PDB entry 7KAK | electron microscopy, 3.90 A resolution | chains D and E of the 6 polymer chains in the assembly

Chain D:
Protein: Protein transport protein Sec63
From: Thermomyces lanuginosus
Chain sequence (719 residues; numbered -14 to 704; the number before each row is that of its first residue; numbers below 1 keep their minus sign (Gly-14 is residue -14)):
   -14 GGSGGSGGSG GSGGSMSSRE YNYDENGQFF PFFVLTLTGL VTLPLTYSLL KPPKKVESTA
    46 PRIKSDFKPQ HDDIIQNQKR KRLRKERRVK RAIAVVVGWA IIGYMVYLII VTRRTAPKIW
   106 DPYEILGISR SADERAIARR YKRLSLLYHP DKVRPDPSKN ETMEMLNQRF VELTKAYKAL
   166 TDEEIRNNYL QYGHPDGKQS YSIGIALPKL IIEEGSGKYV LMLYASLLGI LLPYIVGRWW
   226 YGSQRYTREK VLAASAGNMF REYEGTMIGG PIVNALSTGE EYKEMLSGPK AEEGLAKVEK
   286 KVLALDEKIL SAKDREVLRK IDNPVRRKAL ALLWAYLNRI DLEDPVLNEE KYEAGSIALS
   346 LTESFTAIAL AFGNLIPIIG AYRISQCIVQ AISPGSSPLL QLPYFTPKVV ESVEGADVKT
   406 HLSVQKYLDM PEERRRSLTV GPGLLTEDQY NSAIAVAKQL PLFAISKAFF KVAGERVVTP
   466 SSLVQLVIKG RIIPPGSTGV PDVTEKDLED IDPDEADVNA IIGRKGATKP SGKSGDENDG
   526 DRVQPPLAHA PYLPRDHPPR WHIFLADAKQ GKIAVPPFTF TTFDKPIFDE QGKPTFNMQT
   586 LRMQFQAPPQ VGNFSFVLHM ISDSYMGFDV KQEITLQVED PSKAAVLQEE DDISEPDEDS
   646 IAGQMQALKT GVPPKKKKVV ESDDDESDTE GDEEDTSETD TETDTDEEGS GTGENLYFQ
Unresolved in the structure: -14 to 4, 36-44, 98-184, 481-526, 571-579, 626-704

Chain E:
Protein: Protein transport protein Sec66/Sec71
From: Thermomyces lanuginosus
Chain sequence (243 residues; each row starts with the number of its first residue):
     1 MDWLTLVVPF AYLGVLIGCL ATFSSLYRRR KAAKAASLEP WFPPHLQRDI YHSLLHLDQQ
    61 QQNEKKTRVP ETVLKAALLR RAAEDIKRVM AIREQKQALA LLLQRGSVGD ELWQRFLRAE
   121 KEMEDEVRDV VAEANSYAPN WGQVIFQSAR EMDANATYRA RMEEYQATVA EERAWWDKKR
   181 ASIQEGFMKE LDAEKERPAT AASTATNTTS TTSDDDAVLV EAEKEGTSSP APGKKKKKGK
   241 KGS
Unresolved in the structure: 1-2, 62-67, 181-243

Chain D / chain E interface:
Pairs across the interface (16):
  Thr232(D) with Gly106(E); Ser107(E)
  Arg233(D) with Arg105(E), hydrogen bond (side chain-backbone); Gly106(E)
  Glu234(D) with Ser107(E)
  Ala238(D) with Gly109(E)
  Ala241(D) with Ser107(E)
  Phe245(D) with Trp41(E), hydrophobic; Gln95(E); Leu112(E), hydrophobic
  Arg246(D) with Trp41(E), hydrogen bond (side chain-backbone); Arg115(E)
  Ala356(D) with Leu102(E), hydrophobic
  Phe357(D) with Ala98(E), hydrophobic
  Asp402(D) with Trp175(E)
  Lys404(D) with Trp175(E)
Also at the interface, not in a pair above, chain D (15 interface residues in all): Gln229, Gly242, Ile353, Leu355
Also at the interface, not in a pair above, chain E (16 interface residues in all): Glu94, Leu99, Leu101, Val108, Asp110

Summary:
15 residues of chain D and 16 residues of chain E are in contact; the contacts include 2 hydrogen bonds. Among
the polar pairs are Arg233(D)-Arg105(E) and Arg246(D)-Trp41(E).
Here chain D is Protein transport protein Sec63 and chain E is Protein transport protein Sec66/Sec71, both
from Thermomyces lanuginosus. Entry 7KAK (Cryo-EM structure of the Sec complex from T. lanuginosus, wild-type,
class without Sec62) was determined by electron microscopy (same publication as 7KAH, 7KAI, 7KAJ, 7KAL, 7KAM,
7KAN and 8 further entries).
